PDB entry 7AAP | electron microscopy, 2.50 A resolution | chains A and T of the 6 polymer chains in the assembly

== Chain A ==
Protein: Non-structural protein 12
Source organism: Severe acute respiratory syndrome coronavirus 2
Notes: EC 3.4.19.12, 3.4.22.-, 3.4.22.69, 2.7.7.48, 3.6.4.12, 3.6.4.13, 3.1.13.-, 3.1.-.-, 2.1.1.-
UniProtKB: P0DTD1 (R1AB_SARS2); residues 1-932 here correspond to UniProt positions 4393-5324 (UniProt number = residue number + 4392)
Sequence (967 residues; each row starts with the number of its first residue):
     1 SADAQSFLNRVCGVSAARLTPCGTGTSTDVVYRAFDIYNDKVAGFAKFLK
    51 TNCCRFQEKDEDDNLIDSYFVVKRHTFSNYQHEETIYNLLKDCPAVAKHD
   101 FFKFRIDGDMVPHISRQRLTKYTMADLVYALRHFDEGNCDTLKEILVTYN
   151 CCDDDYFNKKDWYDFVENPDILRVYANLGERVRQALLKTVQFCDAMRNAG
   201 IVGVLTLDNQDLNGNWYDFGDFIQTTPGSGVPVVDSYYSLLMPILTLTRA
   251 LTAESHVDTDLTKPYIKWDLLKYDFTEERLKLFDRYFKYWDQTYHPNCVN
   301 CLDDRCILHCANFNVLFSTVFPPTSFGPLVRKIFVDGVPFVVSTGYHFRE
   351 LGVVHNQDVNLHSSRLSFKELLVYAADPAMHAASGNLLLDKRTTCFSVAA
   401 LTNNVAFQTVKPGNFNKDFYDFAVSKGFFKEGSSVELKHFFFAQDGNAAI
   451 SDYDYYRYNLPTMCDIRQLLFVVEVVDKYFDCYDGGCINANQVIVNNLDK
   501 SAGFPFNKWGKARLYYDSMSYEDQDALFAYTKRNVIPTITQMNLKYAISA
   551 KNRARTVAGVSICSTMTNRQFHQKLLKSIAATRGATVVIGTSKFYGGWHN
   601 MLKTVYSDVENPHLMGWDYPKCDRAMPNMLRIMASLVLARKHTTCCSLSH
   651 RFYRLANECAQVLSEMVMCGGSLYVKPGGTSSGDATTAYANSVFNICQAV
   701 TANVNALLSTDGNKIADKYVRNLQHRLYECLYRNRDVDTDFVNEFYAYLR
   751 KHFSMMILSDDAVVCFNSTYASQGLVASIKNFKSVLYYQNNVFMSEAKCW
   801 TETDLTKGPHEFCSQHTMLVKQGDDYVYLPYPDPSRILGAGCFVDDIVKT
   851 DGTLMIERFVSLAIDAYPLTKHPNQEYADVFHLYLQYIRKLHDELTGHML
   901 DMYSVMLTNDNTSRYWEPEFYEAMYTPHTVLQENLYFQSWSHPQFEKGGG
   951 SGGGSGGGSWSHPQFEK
Not modelled in the structure: 1-3, 896-910, 930-967
Construct notes: expression tag (933-967)
Metal / ion sites: Mg2+: Asn209, Asp218 (together with pyrophosphate); Zn2+ site 1: His295, Cys301, Cys306, Cys310; Zn2+ site 2: Cys487, His642, Cys645, Cys646
Small-molecule neighbours:
  - GE6 ([[(2R,3S,4R,5R)-5-(3-aminocarbonyl-5-fluoranyl-2-oxidanylidene-pyrazin-1-yl)-3,4-bis(oxidanyl)oxolan-2-yl]methoxy-oxidanyl-phosphoryl] phosphono hydrogen phosphate): Lys545, Val557, Asp623, Thr680, Ser682, Thr687, Asn691, Ser759, Asp760, Asp761, Ser814
  - pyrophosphate (POP): Lys50, Asn52, Lys73, Arg116, Asn209, Tyr217, Asp218
UniProt features mapped onto this chain:
  - region: Lys545 to Arg555 (Interaction with RMP Remdesivir), Thr582 to Pro620 (RdRp Palm N-ter)
  - active site: Ser759, Asp760, Asp761
  - binding site (Mn(2+)): Asn209, Asp218
  - binding site (Zn(2+)): His295, Cys301, Cys306, Cys310, Cys487, His642, Cys645, Cys646
  - site: Gln932 (Cleavage)
Reported in the primary citation:
  - binding site for pyrophosphate: Lys73, Arg116, Asp218
  - binding site for GE6: Lys545, Ser682, Asn691
  - conformationally variable residues (order/disorder transition): Arg553, Arg555
  - binding site for the 30-nt RNA strand (chain T): Val557

== Chain T ==
Molecule: 30-nt RNA strand
Sequence (30 nucleotides; row label = number of the first residue in the row):
     5 UUUUUCAUAACUUAAUCUCACAUAGCACUG
Not modelled in the structure: 5-7, 20-34

== Interface between chain A and chain T ==
Pairs across the interface - 34 pairs, chain A then chain T:
  Lys500(A) - A11(T)  salt bridge to the phosphate
  Ser501(A) - U9(T)  hydrogen bond to the phosphate
  Ser501(A) - C10(T)  phosphate contact
  Asn507(A) - U9(T)  hydrogen bond to the phosphate
  Gln541(A) - U9(T)  phosphate contact
  Asn543(A) - U8(T)  hydrogen bond to the sugar
  Asn543(A) - U9(T)  sugar contact
  Val557(A) - C10(T)  base contact
  Ala558(A) - C10(T)  sugar contact
  Arg569(A) - U12(T)  salt bridge to the phosphate
  Lys577(A) - A13(T)  salt bridge to the phosphate
  Ala580(A) - A13(T)  sugar contact
  Gly590(A) - A13(T)  sugar contact
  Gly590(A) - A14(T)  sugar contact
  Ser592(A) - A14(T)  hydrogen bond to the sugar
  Ser592(A) - C15(T)  sugar contact
  Phe594(A) - A14(T)  sugar contact
  Phe594(A) - C15(T)  sugar contact
  Tyr595(A) - C15(T)  phosphate contact
  Tyr595(A) - U16(T)  hydrogen bond to the phosphate
  Ser682(A) - C10(T)  base contact
  Ser682(A) - A11(T)  sugar contact
  Gly683(A) - C10(T)  hydrogen bond to the base
  Gly683(A) - A11(T)  sugar contact
  Asp684(A) - A11(T)  hydrogen bond to the sugar
  Ala685(A) - A11(T)  hydrogen bond to the sugar
  Ala685(A) - U12(T)  sugar contact
  Tyr689(A) - U12(T)  hydrogen bond to the sugar
  Tyr689(A) - A13(T)  sugar contact
  Glu857(A) - U17(T)  hydrogen bond to the sugar
  Val860(A) - U16(T)  sugar contact
  Arg914(A) - U17(T)  salt bridge to the phosphate
  Met924(A) - C15(T)  sugar contact
  Met924(A) - U16(T)  sugar contact
Other interface residues (no listed pair), chain A (34 interface residues in all): Asn496, Lys545, Gly559, Val560, Ile589, Thr591, Lys593, Ser861, Ile864, Tyr915, Phe920

== Overview ==
34 residues of chain A and 10 residues of chain T are in contact; the contacts include 10 hydrogen bonds and 4
salt bridges. Polar pairs include Gly683(A)-C10(T), Asn543(A)-U8(T) and Ser592(A)-A14(T). The paper reports a
binding site for pyrophosphate at Lys73(A), Arg116(A) and Asp218(A); a binding site for GE6 at Lys545(A),
Ser682(A) and Asn691(A).
Chain A is Non-structural protein 12 (Severe acute respiratory syndrome coronavirus 2) and chain T is a 30-nt
RNA strand; the structure, Nsp7-Nsp8-Nsp12 SARS-CoV2 RNA-dependent RNA polymerase in complex with
template:primer dsRNA and favipiravir-RTP, was determined by electron microscopy.
